PDB entry 1W8L | X-ray diffraction, 1.80 A resolution | chain A

Chain A:
Name: Peptidyl-prolyl cis-trans isomerase A
Organism: Homo sapiens
Notes: EC 5.2.1.8
UniProt: P62937 (PPIA_HUMAN); residues 2-165 here correspond to UniProt positions 1-164 (UniProt number = residue number - 1)
Sequence (165 residues; each row starts with the number of its first residue):
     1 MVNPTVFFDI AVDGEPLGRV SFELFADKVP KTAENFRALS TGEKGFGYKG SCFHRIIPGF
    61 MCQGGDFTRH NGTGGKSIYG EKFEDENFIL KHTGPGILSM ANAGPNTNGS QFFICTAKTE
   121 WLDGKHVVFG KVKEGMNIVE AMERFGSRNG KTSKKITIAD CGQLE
Small-molecule neighbours: (3R)-1-acetyl-3-methylpiperidine (1P3): R55, F60, M61, Q63, A101, N102, F113, L122, H126
From the paper describing this entry:
  - binding site for (3R)-1-acetyl-3-methylpiperidine: R55, F60, M61, Q63, N102, F113, L122, H126
  - conformationally variable residues (side-chain flip): R55, M61, Q63

Overview:
Chain A binds (3R)-1-acetyl-3-methylpiperidine. The paper reports a binding site for
(3R)-1-acetyl-3-methylpiperidine at R55, F60 and M61 among others; conformational variability at R55, M61 and
Q63.
Chain A is Peptidyl-prolyl cis-trans isomerase A (Homo sapiens); the structure, Enzymatic and structural
characterization of non peptide ligand cyclophilin complexes, was determined by X-ray diffraction, deposited
together with 1W8M and 1W8V.
